PDB entry 7ORJ | electron microscopy, 3.90 A resolution | chains A and T of the 4 polymer chains in the assembly

Chain A:
Protein: RNA-directed RNA polymerase L
Organism: Bunyavirus La Crosse
Notes: EC 2.7.7.48, 3.1.-.-
Reference sequence: A5HC98 (L_BUNLC); residue numbers follow UniProt; this construct covers 1-1032, 1039-2263
Sequence (2276 residues; each row starts with the number of its first residue; note: 6 numbers in that range are skipped by the numbering (no residue carries them; nothing is unmodelled there); a row labelled like 1032A-1032S holds insertion residues (1032A, then the next letters in order)):
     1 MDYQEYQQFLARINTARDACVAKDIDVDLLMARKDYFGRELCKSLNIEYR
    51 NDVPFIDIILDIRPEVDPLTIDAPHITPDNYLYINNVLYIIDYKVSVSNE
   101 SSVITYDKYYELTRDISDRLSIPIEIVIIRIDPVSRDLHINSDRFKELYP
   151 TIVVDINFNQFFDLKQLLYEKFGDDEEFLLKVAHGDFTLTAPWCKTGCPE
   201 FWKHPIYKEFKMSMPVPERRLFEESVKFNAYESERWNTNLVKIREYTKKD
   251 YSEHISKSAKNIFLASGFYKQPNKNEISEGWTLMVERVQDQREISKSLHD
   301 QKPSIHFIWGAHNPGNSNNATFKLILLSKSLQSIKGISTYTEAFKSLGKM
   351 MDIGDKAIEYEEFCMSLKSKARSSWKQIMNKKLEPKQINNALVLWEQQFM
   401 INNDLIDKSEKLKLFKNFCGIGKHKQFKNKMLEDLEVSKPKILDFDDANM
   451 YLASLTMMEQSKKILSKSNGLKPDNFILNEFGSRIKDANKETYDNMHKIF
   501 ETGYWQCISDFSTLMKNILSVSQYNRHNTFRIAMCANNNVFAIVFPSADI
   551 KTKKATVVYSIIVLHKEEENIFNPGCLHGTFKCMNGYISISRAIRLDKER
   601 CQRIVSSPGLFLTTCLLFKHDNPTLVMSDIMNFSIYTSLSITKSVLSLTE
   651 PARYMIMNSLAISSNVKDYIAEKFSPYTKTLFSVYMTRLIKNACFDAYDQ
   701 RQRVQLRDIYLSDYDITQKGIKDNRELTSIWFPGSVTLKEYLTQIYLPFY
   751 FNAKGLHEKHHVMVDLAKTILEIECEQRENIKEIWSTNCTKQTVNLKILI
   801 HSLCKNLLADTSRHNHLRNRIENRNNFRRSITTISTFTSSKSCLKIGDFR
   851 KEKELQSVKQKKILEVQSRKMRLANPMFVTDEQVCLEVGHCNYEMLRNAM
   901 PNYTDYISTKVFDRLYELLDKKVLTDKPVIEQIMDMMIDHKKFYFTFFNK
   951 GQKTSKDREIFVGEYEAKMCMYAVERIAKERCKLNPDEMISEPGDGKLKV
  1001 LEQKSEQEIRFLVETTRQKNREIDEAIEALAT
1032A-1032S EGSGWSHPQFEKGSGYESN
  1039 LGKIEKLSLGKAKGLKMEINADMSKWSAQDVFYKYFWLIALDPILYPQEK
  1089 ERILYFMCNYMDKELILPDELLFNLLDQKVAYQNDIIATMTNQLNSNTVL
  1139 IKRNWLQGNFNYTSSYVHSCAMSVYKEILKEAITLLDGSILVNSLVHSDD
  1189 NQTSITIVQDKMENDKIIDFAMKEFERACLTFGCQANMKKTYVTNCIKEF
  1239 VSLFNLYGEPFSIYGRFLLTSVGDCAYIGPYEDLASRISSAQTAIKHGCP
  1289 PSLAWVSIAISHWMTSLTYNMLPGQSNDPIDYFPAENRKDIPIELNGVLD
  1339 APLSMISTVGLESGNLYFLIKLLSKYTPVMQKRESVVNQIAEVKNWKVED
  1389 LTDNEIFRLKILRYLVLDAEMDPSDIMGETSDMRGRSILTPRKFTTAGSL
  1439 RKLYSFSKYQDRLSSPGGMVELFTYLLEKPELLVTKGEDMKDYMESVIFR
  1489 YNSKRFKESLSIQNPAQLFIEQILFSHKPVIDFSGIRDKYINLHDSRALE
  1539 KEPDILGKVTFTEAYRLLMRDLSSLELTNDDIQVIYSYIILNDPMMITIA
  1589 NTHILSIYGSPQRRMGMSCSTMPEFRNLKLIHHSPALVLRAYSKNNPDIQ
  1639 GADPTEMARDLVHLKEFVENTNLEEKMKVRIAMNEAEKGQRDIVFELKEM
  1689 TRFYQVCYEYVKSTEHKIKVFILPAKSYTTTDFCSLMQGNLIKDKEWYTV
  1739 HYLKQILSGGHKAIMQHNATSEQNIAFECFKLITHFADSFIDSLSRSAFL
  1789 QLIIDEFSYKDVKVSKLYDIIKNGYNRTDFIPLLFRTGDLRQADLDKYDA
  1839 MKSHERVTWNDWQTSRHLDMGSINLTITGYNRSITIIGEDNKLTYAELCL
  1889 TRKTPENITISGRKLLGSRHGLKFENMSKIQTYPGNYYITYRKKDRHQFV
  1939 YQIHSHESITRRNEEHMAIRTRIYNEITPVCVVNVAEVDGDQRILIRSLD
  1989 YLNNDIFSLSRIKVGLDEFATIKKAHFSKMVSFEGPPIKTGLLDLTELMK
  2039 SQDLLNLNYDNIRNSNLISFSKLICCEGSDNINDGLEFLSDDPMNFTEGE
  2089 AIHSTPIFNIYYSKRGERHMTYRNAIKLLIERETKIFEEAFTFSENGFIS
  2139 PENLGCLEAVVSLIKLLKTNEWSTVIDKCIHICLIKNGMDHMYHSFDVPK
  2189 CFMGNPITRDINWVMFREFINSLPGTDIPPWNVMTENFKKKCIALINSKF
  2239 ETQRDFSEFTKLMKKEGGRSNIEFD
Unresolved in the structure: 372-382, 425-436, 853-894, 1032A-1032S, 1528-1538, 1747-1758, 1958-1960, 2188-2198, 2238-2263
Sequence notes: engineered mutation Lys34 (His in A5HC98); insertion (1032C-1032O)
UniProt features mapped onto this chain:
  - binding site (Mn(2+)): Asp52, Asp79, Asp92, Tyr93
  - binding site (Mg(2+)): Asp1188
  - binding site (Zn(2+)): Cys2064, His2169, Asp2178, His2182
Bound ions: Zn2+: Cys2064, His2169, Asp2178, His2182
Small-molecule neighbours: ATP (adenosine-5'-triphosphate): Lys950, Arg958, Ile960, Asp1060, Met1061, Ser1062, Lys1063, Trp1064, Ser1065, Trp1143, Gln1145, Gly1146, Asn1149, Ser1186, Asp1187, Asn1225, Lys1228
From the paper describing this entry:
  - conformationally variable residues (order/disorder transition): Trp1850 to Gly1859
  - binding site for 5' capped RNA: Tyr714, Trp1847, Trp1850, Arg1854, Lys2011, Lys2012, His2014, Phe2015, Lys2017
  - specificity-determining residues: Gln1851
  - mutagenesis - H34K: abolished catalytic activity (citing earlier work)
  - mutagenesis - M989A: decreased catalytic activity on 25-mer product
  - mutagenesis - I990A: increased catalytic activity on 25-mer
  - mutagenesis - M989A, S991A: unchanged catalytic activity
  - mutagenesis - S991A (13.8-fold): increased catalytic activity on replication products

Chain T:
Molecule: 25-nt RNA strand
Sequence (25 nucleotides; each row starts with the number of its first residue):
     1 UAUCUAUACUUGGUAGUACACUACU
Unresolved in the structure: 1-8

Chain A / chain T interface:
Residue-residue contacts (64; chain A residue first):
  Lys408(A) - C9(T)  sugar contact
  His527(A) - U11(T)  salt bridge to the phosphate
  Ala548(A) - A15(T)  base contact
  Asp549(A) - A15(T)  hydrogen bond to the base
  Lys551(A) - G16(T)  sugar contact
  Thr552(A) - A15(T)  base contact
  Thr552(A) - A18(T)  phosphate contact
  Lys553(A) - U17(T)  phosphate contact
  Lys553(A) - A18(T)  phosphate contact
  Lys553(A) - C19(T)  phosphate contact
  Lys554(A) - A18(T)  hydrogen bond to the phosphate
  Lys598(A) - A18(T)  salt bridge to the phosphate
  Lys759(A) - A18(T)  hydrogen bond to the sugar
  Lys759(A) - A20(T)  hydrogen bond to the base
  Lys759(A) - C21(T)  base contact
  Thr836(A) - C24(T)  hydrogen bond to the phosphate
  Lys841(A) - U22(T)  phosphate contact
  Lys841(A) - A23(T)  salt bridge to the phosphate
  Lys841(A) - U25(T)  hydrogen bond to the base
  Ser842(A) - C21(T)  hydrogen bond to the phosphate
  Ser842(A) - U22(T)  hydrogen bond to the phosphate
  Ser908(A) - A20(T)  hydrogen bond to the phosphate
  Lys910(A) - C21(T)  salt bridge to the phosphate
  Phe948(A) - C21(T)  stacking on the base
  Asn949(A) - C21(T)  base contact
  Lys950(A) - U22(T)  base contact
  Ile960(A) - U22(T)  base contact
  Phe961(A) - U22(T)  hydrogen bond to the sugar
  Lys968(A) - A23(T)  salt bridge to the phosphate
  Tyr972(A) - C24(T)  phosphate contact
  Arg976(A) - C24(T)  salt bridge to the phosphate
  Arg976(A) - U25(T)  salt bridge to the phosphate
  Lys979(A) - U25(T)  salt bridge to the phosphate
  Met989(A) - C24(T)  base contact
  Met989(A) - U25(T)  sugar contact
  Ile990(A) - C24(T)  hydrogen bond to the base
  Ser991(A) - A23(T)  base contact
  Ser991(A) - C24(T)  hydrogen bond to the base
  Gly1146(A) - A23(T)  hydrogen bond to the sugar
  Asn1149(A) - A23(T)  base contact
  Tyr1150(A) - C24(T)  hydrogen bond to the sugar
  Phe1432(A) - G16(T)  base contact
  Phe1432(A) - U17(T)  base contact
  Thr1434(A) - U17(T)  hydrogen bond to the base
  Thr1434(A) - C19(T)  base contact
  Gly1436(A) - C19(T)  base contact
  Ser1437(A) - C19(T)  base contact
  Lys1440(A) - C19(T)  phosphate contact
  Lys1440(A) - A20(T)  salt bridge to the phosphate
  Lys1440(A) - C21(T)  salt bridge to the phosphate
  Ile1500(A) - U17(T)  hydrogen bond to the base
  Ile1500(A) - C19(T)  sugar contact
  Ile1500(A) - A20(T)  sugar contact
  Ile1500(A) - C21(T)  phosphate contact
  Asn1502(A) - U17(T)  hydrogen bond to the phosphate
  Asn1502(A) - A18(T)  hydrogen bond to the base
  Pro1503(A) - A18(T)  base contact
  Gln1505(A) - G16(T)  base contact
  Gln1505(A) - U17(T)  hydrogen bond to the sugar
  Glu1509(A) - G16(T)  hydrogen bond to the base
  Phe1513(A) - G16(T)  base contact
  Lys1516(A) - G16(T)  hydrogen bond to the base
  Pro1541(A) - G16(T)  base contact
  Asp1542(A) - G16(T)  hydrogen bond to the sugar
Interface residues without a listed pair, chain A (60 interface residues in all): Asn403, Lys411, Leu412, Asn528, Val962, Pro986, Asp987, Glu988, Gln1145, Asn1147, Thr1433, Leu1498, Gln1501, Ala1504, Ile1508, Ile1543
Interface residues without a listed pair, chain T (14 interface residues in all): U10

Overview:
60 residues of chain A and 14 residues of chain T are in contact; the contacts include 22 hydrogen bonds, 10
salt bridges and 1 aromatic stacking contact. Polar contacts include Asp549(A)-A15(T), Lys759(A)-A20(T) and
Lys841(A)-U25(T). The paper reports a binding site for 5' capped RNA at Tyr714(A), Trp1847(A) and Trp1850(A)
among others; H34K of chain A abolishes catalytic activity; 4 substitutions were tested in all.
Chain A is RNA-directed RNA polymerase L (Bunyavirus La Crosse) and chain T is a 25-nt RNA strand; the
structure, La Crosse virus polymerase at transcription capped RNA cleavage stage, was determined by electron
microscopy, deposited together with 7ORI, 7ORK, 7ORL, 7ORM and 7ORO.
